4V00 - chain A; structure by X-ray diffraction, 1.82 A resolution.

[Chain A]
Name: Monotreme lactating protein
From: Ornithorhynchus anatinus
UniProt: F6UME2 (F6UME2_ORNAN); residues 1-343 here = UniProt positions 1-343
Chain sequence (366 residues; each row starts with the number of its first residue):
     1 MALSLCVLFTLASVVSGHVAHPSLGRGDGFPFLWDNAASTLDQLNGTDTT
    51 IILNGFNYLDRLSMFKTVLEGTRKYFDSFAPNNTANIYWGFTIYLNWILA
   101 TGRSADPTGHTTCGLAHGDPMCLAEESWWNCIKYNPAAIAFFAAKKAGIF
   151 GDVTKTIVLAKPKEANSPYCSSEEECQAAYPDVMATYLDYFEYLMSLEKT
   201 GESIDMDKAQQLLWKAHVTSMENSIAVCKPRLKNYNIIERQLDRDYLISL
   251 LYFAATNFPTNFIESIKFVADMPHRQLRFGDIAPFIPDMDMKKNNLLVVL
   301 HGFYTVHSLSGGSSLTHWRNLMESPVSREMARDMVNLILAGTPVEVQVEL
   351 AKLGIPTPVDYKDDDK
Disordered / not traced: 1-17, 361-366
Sequence notes: expression tag (344-366)
Disulfides: Cys-113/Cys-122, Cys-131/Cys-228, Cys-170/Cys-176
Covalently attached groups: N-acetylglucosamine (NAG) linked to Asn-82
Reported in the primary citation:
  - post-translational modification sites: Asn-82

[Overview]
N-acetylglucosamine is covalently linked to Asn-82. The paper reports a modification site at Asn-82.
Chain A is Monotreme lactating protein (Ornithorhynchus anatinus); the structure, Structural and functional
characterization of a novel monotreme- specific protein from the milk of the platypus, was determined by X-ray
diffraction, deposited together with 6B4M.
